Entry 7PWJ (X-ray diffraction, 1.94 A resolution); this record covers chains BBB and EEE of the 6 polymer chains in the assembly.

== Chain BBB ==
Molecule: Deoxyuridine 5'-triphosphate nucleotidohydrolase, mitochondrial
From: Homo sapiens
Notes: EC 3.6.1.23
UniProtKB: P33316 (DUT_HUMAN); residues 0-141 here correspond to UniProt positions 111-252 (UniProt number = residue number + 111)
Amino-acid sequence (145 residues; each row starts with the number of its first residue; numbers below 1 keep their minus sign (Tyr-3 is residue -3)):
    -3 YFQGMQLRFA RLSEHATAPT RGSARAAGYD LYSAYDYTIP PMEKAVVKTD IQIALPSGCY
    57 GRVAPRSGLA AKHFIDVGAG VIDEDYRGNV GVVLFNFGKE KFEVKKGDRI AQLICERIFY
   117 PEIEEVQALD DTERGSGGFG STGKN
Disordered / not traced: -1 to 0, 137-141
Construct notes: expression tag (-3 to -1)
UniProt features mapped onto this chain:
  - binding site (dUTP): Arg62 to Gly64, Gly76 to Tyr82, Gly87, Arg130, Phe135, Gly136

== Chain EEE ==
Molecule: Orf20
From: Staphylococcus aureus
UniProtKB: Q9F0J8 (Q9F0J8_STAAU); residues 1-156 here = UniProt positions 1-156
Amino-acid sequence (156 residues; row label = number of the first residue in the row):
     1 MEGAGQMAEL PTHYGTIIKT LRKYMKLTQS KLSERTGFSQ NTISNHENGN RNIGVNEIEI
    61 YGKGLGIPSY ILHRISDEFK EKGYSPTLND FGKFDKMYSY VNKAYYNDGD IYYSSYDLYD
   121 ETIKLLELLK ESKINVNDID YDYVLKLYKQ ILSTDT
Disordered / not traced: 1-9, 154-156

== Interface between chain BBB and chain EEE ==
Residue-residue contacts (18):
  Arg7(BBB) with Val55(EEE)
  Ala14(BBB) with Val55(EEE), hydrophobic
  Thr16(BBB) with Tyr70(EEE)
  Gly18(BBB) with Pro68(EEE); Tyr70(EEE)
  Ser19(BBB) with Tyr106(EEE)
  Tyr28(BBB) with Arg74(EEE), hydrogen bond
  Arg62(BBB) with Ser115(EEE); Tyr116(EEE), hydrogen bond (side chain-backbone)
  Ser63(BBB) with Tyr112(EEE)
  Gly64(BBB) with Tyr113(EEE); Ser114(EEE)
  Ala67(BBB) with Tyr113(EEE)
  Lys68(BBB) with Ser114(EEE), hydrogen bond; Leu152(EEE), hydrogen bond (side chain-backbone)
  Asp104(BBB) with Tyr116(EEE)
  Arg105(BBB) with Tyr116(EEE), hydrogen bond (backbone-side chain); Asp117(EEE), salt bridge
Interface residues without a listed pair, chain BBB (17 interface residues in all): Phe5, Arg17, Leu65, Gly103

== In short ==
Chain BBB and chain EEE form an interface of 17 and 12 residues respectively; the contacts include 5 hydrogen
bonds and 1 salt bridge. Polar pairs include Arg105(BBB)-Asp117(EEE), Tyr28(BBB)-Arg74(EEE) and
Arg62(BBB)-Tyr116(EEE). From UniProt: 14 dUTP-binding residues on chain BBB.
Here chain BBB is Deoxyuridine 5'-triphosphate nucleotidohydrolase, mitochondrial (Homo sapiens) and chain EEE
is Orf20 (Staphylococcus aureus). Entry 7PWJ (dUTPase from human in complex with Stl) was determined by X-ray
diffraction (same publication as 7PWX).
